5N5F - chains B and J of the 10 polymer chains in the assembly; structure by X-ray diffraction, 2.06 A resolution.

Chain B (and J):
Name: encapsulated ferritin
Organism: Haliangium ochraceum
Notes: chain J of this document is another copy of the same molecule, construct and numbering; everything in this record applies to it too
UniProt: D0LZ73 (D0LZ73_HALO1); residues 3-98 here correspond to UniProt positions 2-97 (UniProt number = residue number - 1)
Amino-acid sequence (98 residues; row label = number of the first residue in the row):
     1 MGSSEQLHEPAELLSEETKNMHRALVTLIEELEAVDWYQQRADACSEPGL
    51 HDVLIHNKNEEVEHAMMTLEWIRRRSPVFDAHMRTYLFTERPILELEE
Unresolved in the structure: 1-5, 98
Construct notes: initiating methionine (1); expression tag (2)
Swiss-Prot annotation at these positions:
  - binding site (Fe cation): Glu-31, Glu-61, His-64

Interface between chain B and chain J:
Residue-residue contacts - 100 pairs, chain B then chain J:
  Leu-7(B) / Gln-40(J)
  His-8(B) / Trp-37(J)  hydrogen bond
  His-8(B) / Gln-40(J)  hydrogen bond (backbone-side chain)
  Glu-9(B) / Gln-40(J)
  Glu-9(B) / Arg-41(J)
  Glu-9(B) / Ala-44(J)
  Leu-13(B) / Asp-43(J)
  Leu-14(B) / Gln-40(J)
  Leu-14(B) / Asp-43(J)
  Ser-15(B) / Asp-43(J)  hydrogen bond (backbone-side chain)
  Thr-18(B) / Gln-39(J)
  Thr-18(B) / Asp-43(J)  hydrogen bond
  His-22(B) / Asp-36(J)  salt bridge
  His-22(B) / Gln-40(J)
  Leu-25(B) / Val-35(J)  hydrophobic
  Leu-25(B) / Asp-36(J)
  Leu-28(B) / Leu-32(J)  hydrophobic
  Ile-29(B) / Ile-29(J)  hydrophobic
  Ile-29(B) / Leu-32(J)  hydrophobic
  Ile-29(B) / Glu-33(J)
  Leu-32(B) / Leu-28(J)  hydrophobic
  Leu-32(B) / Leu-32(J)  hydrophobic
  Glu-33(B) / Ile-29(J)
  Asp-36(B) / His-22(J)  salt bridge
  Asp-36(B) / Leu-25(J)
  Asp-36(B) / Val-26(J)
  Trp-37(B) / His-8(J)  hydrogen bond
  Gln-39(B) / Thr-18(J)
  Gln-40(B) / Leu-7(J)
  Gln-40(B) / His-8(J)  hydrogen bond (side chain-backbone)
  Gln-40(B) / Glu-9(J)
  Gln-40(B) / Leu-14(J)
  Gln-40(B) / His-22(J)  hydrogen bond
  Arg-41(B) / Glu-9(J)
  Asp-43(B) / Leu-13(J)
  Asp-43(B) / Leu-14(J)
  Asp-43(B) / Ser-15(J)  hydrogen bond (side chain-backbone)
  Asp-43(B) / Thr-18(J)  hydrogen bond
  Ala-44(B) / Glu-9(J)
  Ala-44(B) / Leu-13(J)
  Asn-59(B) / Val-78(J)
  Asn-59(B) / His-82(J)  hydrogen bond (backbone-side chain)
  Val-62(B) / Phe-79(J)  hydrophobic
  Val-62(B) / His-82(J)
  Glu-63(B) / His-82(J)
  Glu-63(B) / Tyr-86(J)  hydrogen bond
  Met-66(B) / Met-83(J)  hydrophobic
  Met-66(B) / Tyr-86(J)
  Met-66(B) / Leu-87(J)
  Met-67(B) / Tyr-86(J)  hydrophobic
  Met-67(B) / Ile-93(J)
  Met-67(B) / Leu-94(J)  hydrophobic
  Leu-69(B) / Leu-69(J)  hydrophobic
  Glu-70(B) / Tyr-86(J)
  Glu-70(B) / Leu-87(J)
  Glu-70(B) / Phe-88(J)  hydrogen bond (side chain-backbone)
  Glu-70(B) / Thr-89(J)  hydrogen bond (side chain-backbone)
  Trp-71(B) / Ile-93(J)  hydrophobic
  Arg-73(B) / Phe-88(J)
  Arg-73(B) / Thr-89(J)
  Arg-74(B) / Thr-89(J)  hydrogen bond
  Arg-74(B) / Glu-90(J)
  Arg-74(B) / Arg-91(J)  hydrogen bond (side chain-backbone)
  Arg-74(B) / Ile-93(J)
  Val-78(B) / Asn-59(J)
  Val-78(B) / Val-62(J)
  Phe-79(B) / Leu-32(J)  hydrophobic
  Phe-79(B) / Val-35(J)  hydrophobic
  Phe-79(B) / Val-62(J)  hydrophobic
  Phe-79(B) / Met-66(J)  hydrophobic
  His-82(B) / Asn-59(J)  hydrogen bond (side chain-backbone)
  His-82(B) / Val-62(J)
  His-82(B) / Glu-63(J)
  Met-83(B) / Met-66(J)  hydrophobic
  Met-83(B) / Leu-87(J)  hydrophobic
  Met-83(B) / Phe-88(J)
  Arg-84(B) / Phe-88(J)
  Tyr-86(B) / Glu-63(J)  hydrogen bond
  Tyr-86(B) / Met-67(J)  hydrophobic
  Tyr-86(B) / Glu-70(J)
  Leu-87(B) / Met-66(J)
  Leu-87(B) / Glu-70(J)
  Leu-87(B) / Met-83(J)  hydrophobic
  Leu-87(B) / Leu-87(J)  hydrophobic
  Phe-88(B) / Glu-70(J)  hydrogen bond (backbone-side chain)
  Phe-88(B) / Arg-73(J)
  Phe-88(B) / Asp-80(J)
  Phe-88(B) / Met-83(J)  hydrophobic
  Phe-88(B) / Arg-84(J)
  Thr-89(B) / Glu-70(J)  hydrogen bond
  Thr-89(B) / Arg-73(J)  hydrogen bond (backbone-side chain)
  Thr-89(B) / Arg-74(J)  hydrogen bond
  Glu-90(B) / Arg-74(J)
  Arg-91(B) / Arg-74(J)  hydrogen bond (backbone-side chain)
  Ile-93(B) / Met-67(J)  hydrophobic
  Ile-93(B) / Trp-71(J)  hydrophobic
  Ile-93(B) / Arg-74(J)
  Leu-94(B) / Met-67(J)  hydrophobic
  Glu-97(B) / Glu-63(J)
  Glu-97(B) / Met-67(J)
Interface residues without a listed pair, chain B (49 interface residues in all): Val-26, Val-35, Asp-80, Pro-92, Leu-96
Interface residues without a listed pair, chain J (48 interface residues in all): Lys-58, Glu-97

Summary:
49 residues of chain B face 48 of chain J across their interface; the contacts include 22 hydrogen bonds and 2
salt bridges. Polar pairs include His-22(B)/Asp-36(J), His-8(B)/Trp-37(J) and His-8(B)/Gln-40(J). From
UniProt: 3 Fe cation-binding residues on chain B.
Both chains are encapsulated ferritin (Haliangium ochraceum). Entry 5N5F (Crystal structure of Haliangium
ochraceum encapsulated ferritin) was determined by X-ray diffraction together with 5N5E from the same study.
